Entry 3DCU (X-ray diffraction, 2.95 A resolution); this record covers chains A and B.

# Chain A
Protein: Bile acid receptor
Organism: Homo sapiens
Notes: fragment: Ligand binding domain
UniProt: Q96RI1 (NR1H4_HUMAN); residues 238-472 here correspond to UniProt positions 252-486 (UniProt number = residue number + 14)
Chain sequence (235 residues; each row starts with the number of its first residue):
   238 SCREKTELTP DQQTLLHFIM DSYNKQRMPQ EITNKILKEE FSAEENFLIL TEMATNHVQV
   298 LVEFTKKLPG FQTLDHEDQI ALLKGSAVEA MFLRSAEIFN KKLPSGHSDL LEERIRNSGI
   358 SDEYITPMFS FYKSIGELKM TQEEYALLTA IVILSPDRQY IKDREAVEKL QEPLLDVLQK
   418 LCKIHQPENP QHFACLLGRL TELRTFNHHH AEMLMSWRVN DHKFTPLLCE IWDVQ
Disordered / not traced: 238-243
Residues lining bound ligands: O62 (6-(4-{[3-(2,6-dichlorophenyl)-5-(1-methylethyl)isoxazol-4-yl]methoxy}phenyl)naphthalene-1-carboxylic acid): R264, M265, T270, F284, L287, T288, M290, A291, H294, V325, M328, F329, R331, S332, I335, S342, I352, I357, M365, Y369, H447, W454, F461, L465, W469
UniProt features mapped onto this chain:
  - binding site (chenodeoxycholate): R331, Y361, Y369, H447
  - modified residue: T442 (Phosphothreonine)
  - cross-link: K275 (Glycyl lysine isopeptide (Lys-Gly) (interchain with G-Cter in SUMO1))

# Chain B
Protein: Nuclear receptor coactivator 1
Notes: EC 2.3.1.48
UniProt: Q15788 (NCOA1_HUMAN); residues 741-761 here = UniProt positions 741-761
Chain sequence (21 residues; numbered 741 to 761; the number before each row is that of its first residue):
   741 KESKDHQLLR YLLDKDEKDL R
Disordered / not traced: 741-744, 756-761
UniProt features mapped onto this chain:
  - motif: L749 to L753 (LXXLL motif 5)
  - mutagenesis: L752 to L753 (Slightly affects interactions with steroid receptors. Abolishes interactions with steroid receptors; when associated with A-636; A-637; A-693 and A-694)

# How chain A and chain B interact
Contacting residue pairs (13; chain A residue first):
  V299(A) - L753(B)  hydrophobic
  F308(A) - L753(B)  hydrophobic
  I317(A) - L753(B)  hydrophobic
  L320(A) - L753(B)  hydrophobic
  K321(A) - H746(B)  hydrogen bond
  K321(A) - L749(B)
  P463(A) - L748(B)
  L464(A) - L748(B)
  E467(A) - H746(B)
  E467(A) - Q747(B)
  E467(A) - L748(B)  hydrogen bond (side chain-backbone)
  E467(A) - L749(B)  hydrogen bond (side chain-backbone)
  I468(A) - L749(B)  hydrophobic
Other interface residues (no listed pair), chain A (12 interface residues in all): Q296, Q316, D470
Other interface residues (no listed pair), chain B (7 interface residues in all): R750, L752

# Summary
12 residues of chain A and 7 residues of chain B are in contact, with 3 hydrogen bonds. Polar contacts include
K321(A)-H746(B), E467(A)-L748(B) and E467(A)-L749(B). Ligands of chain A: compound O62.
Chain A is Bile acid receptor (Homo sapiens) and chain B is Nuclear receptor coactivator 1; the structure, FXR
with SRC1 and GSK8062, was determined by X-ray diffraction, deposited together with 3DCT.
